9UXD - chains E and L of the 9 polymer chains in the assembly; structure by electron microscopy, 3.03 A resolution.

== Chain E (and L) ==
Protein: Antibody KXD355, light chain
From: Homo sapiens
Notes: antibody fragment or engineered binder; chain L of this document is another copy of the same molecule, construct and numbering; everything in this record applies to it too
Chain sequence (211 residues; numbered 1 to 211; the number before each row is that of its first residue):
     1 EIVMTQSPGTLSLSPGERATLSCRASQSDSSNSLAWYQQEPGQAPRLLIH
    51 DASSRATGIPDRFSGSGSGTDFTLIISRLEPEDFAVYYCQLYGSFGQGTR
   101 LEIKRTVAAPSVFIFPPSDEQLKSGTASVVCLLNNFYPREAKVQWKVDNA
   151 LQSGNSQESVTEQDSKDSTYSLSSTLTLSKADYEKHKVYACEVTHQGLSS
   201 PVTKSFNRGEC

== Chain E / chain L interface ==
Residue-residue contacts (12):
  Arg24(E) with Ser26(L), hydrogen bond; Gln27(L)
  Thr70(E) with Gln27(L); Ser28(L)
  Asp71(E) with Glu1(L); Gln27(L)
  Gln196(E) with Gly154(L)
  Leu198(E) with Ser153(L)
  Ser199(E) with Gln152(L); Ser153(L); Asn155(L), hydrogen bond (backbone-side chain)
  Pro201(E) with Leu151(L)
Other interface residues (no listed pair), chain E (8 interface residues in all): Ser200
Other interface residues (no listed pair), chain L (10 interface residues in all): Val3

== Overview ==
8 residues of chain E and 10 residues of chain L are in contact; the contacts include 2 hydrogen bonds. Polar
pairs include Arg24(E)-Ser26(L) and Ser199(E)-Asn155(L).
Both chains are Antibody KXD355, light chain (Homo sapiens). Entry 9UXD (SARS-CoV2 Spike protein with Fab
fragment antibody KXD355,state1) was determined by electron microscopy (same publication as 9UXE).
